PDB entry 8WK3 | electron microscopy, 3.30 A resolution | chains I and H of the 43 polymer chains in the assembly

# Chain I (and H)
Name: Flagellar biosynthetic protein FliP
Organism: Salmonella enterica subsp. enterica serovar Typhimurium str. LT2
Notes: chain H of this document is another copy of the same molecule, construct and numbering; everything in this record applies to it too
UniProt: P54700 (FLIP_SALTY); residues 1-245 here = UniProt positions 1-245
Sequence (245 residues; numbered 1 to 245; the number before each row is that of its first residue):
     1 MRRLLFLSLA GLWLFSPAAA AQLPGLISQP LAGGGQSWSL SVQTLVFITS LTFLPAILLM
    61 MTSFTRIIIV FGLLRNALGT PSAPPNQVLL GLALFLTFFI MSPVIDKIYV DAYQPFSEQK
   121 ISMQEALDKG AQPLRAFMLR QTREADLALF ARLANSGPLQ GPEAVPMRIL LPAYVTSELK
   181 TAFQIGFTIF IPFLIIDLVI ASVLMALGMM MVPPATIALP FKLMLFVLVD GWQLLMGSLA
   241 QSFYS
Not modelled in the structure: 1-35, 244-245

# Chain I / chain H interface
Residue-residue contacts (51; chain I residue first):
  Leu78(I) with Phe183(H), hydrophobic
  Thr80(I) with Asn76(H)
  Ala83(I) with Ile69(H)
  Pro84(I) with Leu179(H), hydrophobic
  Pro85(I) with Ile68(H), hydrophobic
  Gln87(I) with Leu59(H)
  Val88(I) with Leu59(H), hydrophobic; Thr65(H); Val175(H), hydrophobic
  Leu92(I) with Pro172(H), hydrophobic; Val175(H), hydrophobic; Leu179(H), hydrophobic
  Phe95(I) with Met60(H), hydrophobic; Leu171(H), hydrophobic; Pro172(H), hydrophobic
  Leu96(I) with Phe150(H), hydrophobic; Leu153(H), hydrophobic
  Phe99(I) with Phe150(H), hydrophobic; Leu153(H), hydrophobic; Ala154(H), hydrophobic; Arg168(H); Pro172(H), hydrophobic
  Gly208(I) with Met205(H)
  Met209(I) with Ala201(H), hydrophobic; Ser202(H)
  Met210(I) with Met210(H), hydrophobic
  Met211(I) with Met210(H); Val212(H); Pro213(H), hydrophobic; Pro214(H)
  Val212(I) with Asp197(H)
  Ile217(I) with Leu194(H), hydrophobic; Leu198(H), hydrophobic
  Leu219(I) with Phe190(H), hydrophobic
  Pro220(I) with Phe187(H); Phe190(H), hydrophobic
  Leu223(I) with Leu73(H), hydrophobic; Phe183(H), hydrophobic; Phe187(H), hydrophobic
  Met224(I) with Phe187(H), hydrophobic
  Val227(I) with Lys180(H); Phe183(H), hydrophobic; Gln184(H)
  Asp230(I) with Lys180(H), salt bridge
  Trp232(I) with Thr176(H); Leu179(H); Phe183(H)
  Gln233(I) with Ala145(H); Asp146(H); Leu149(H)
  Met236(I) with Leu149(H), hydrophobic
Also at the interface, not in a pair above, chain I (34 interface residues in all): Gly91, Phe98, Ile100, Thr216, Phe221, Phe226, Gly237, Ala240
Also at the interface, not in a pair above, chain H (36 interface residues in all): Ile169, Met211

# Summary
The interface between chain I and chain H involves 34 residues on one side and 36 on the other; the contacts
include 1 salt bridge. Its one salt-bridged contact is Asp230(I)-Lys180(H).
Chain I and chain H are both Flagellar biosynthetic protein FliP (Salmonella enterica subsp. enterica serovar
Typhimurium str. LT2); the structure, Cryo-EM structure of the proximal rod-export apparatus and FlgF within
the motor-hook complex in the CW ..., was determined by electron microscopy, deposited together with 8WHT,
8WIW, 8WK4, 8WKI, 8WKK, 8WKQ and 11 further entries.
